9BKK - chains A and R of the 5 polymer chains in the assembly; structure by electron microscopy, 2.51 A resolution.

== Chain A ==
Molecule: Guanine nucleotide-binding protein G(s) subunit alpha isoforms XLas
From: Homo sapiens
Reference sequence: Q5JWF2 (GNAS1_HUMAN); residues 204-394 here correspond to UniProt positions 847-1037 (UniProt number = residue number + 643)
Amino-acid sequence (253 residues; each row starts with the number of its first residue; note: 141 numbers in that range are skipped by the numbering (no residue carries them; nothing is unmodelled there)):
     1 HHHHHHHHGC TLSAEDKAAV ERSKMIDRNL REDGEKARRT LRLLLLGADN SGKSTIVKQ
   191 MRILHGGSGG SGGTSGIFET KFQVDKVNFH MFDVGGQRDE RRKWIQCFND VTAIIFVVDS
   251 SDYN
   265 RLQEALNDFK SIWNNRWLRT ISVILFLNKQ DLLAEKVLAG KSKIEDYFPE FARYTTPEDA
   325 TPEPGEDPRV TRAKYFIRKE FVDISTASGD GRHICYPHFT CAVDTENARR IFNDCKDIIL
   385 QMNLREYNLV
Unresolved in the structure: 1-17, 191-206, 226-231, 304-305, 321-329
Differences from the reference sequence: expression tag (1-59, 191-203); engineered mutation Asp249 (Ala892 in Q5JWF2), Asp252 (Ser895 in Q5JWF2), Asp272 (Leu915 in Q5JWF2), Lys343 (Asp986 in Q5JWF2), Val346 (Leu989 in Q5JWF2), Asp347 (Arg990 in Q5JWF2), Ile358 (Tyr1001 in Q5JWF2), Ala372 (Ile1015 in Q5JWF2), Ile375 (Val1018 in Q5JWF2), Lys380 (Arg1023 in Q5JWF2), Leu384 (Gln1027 in Q5JWF2), Gln385 (Arg1028 in Q5JWF2), Asn387 (His1030 in Q5JWF2), Glu390 (Gln1033 in Q5JWF2), Asn392 (Glu1035 in Q5JWF2), Val394 (Leu1037 in Q5JWF2)
Swiss-Prot annotation at these positions:
  - region: Phe219 to Arg228 (G3 motif), Ile288 to Asp295 (G4 motif), Thr364 to Thr369 (G5 motif)
  - binding site (Mg(2+)): Thr204
  - binding site (GTP): Asp223 to Gln227, Asn292 to Asp295, Ala366
  - modified residue: Ser352 (Phosphoserine)

== Chain R ==
Molecule: Cholecystokinin receptor type A
From: Homo sapiens
Reference sequence: P32238 (CCKAR_HUMAN); residue numbers follow UniProt; this construct covers 2-428
Amino-acid sequence (427 residues; row label = number of the first residue in the row):
     2 DVVDSLLVNG SNITPPCELG LENETLFCLD QPRPSKEWQP AVQILLYSLI FLLSVLGNTL
    62 VITVLIRNKR MRTVTNIFLL SLAVSDLMLC LFCMPFNLIP NLLKDFIFGS AVCKTTTYFM
   122 GTSVSVSTLN LVAIALERYS AICKPLQSRV WQTKSHALKV IAATWCLSFT IMTPYPIYSN
   182 LVPFTKNNNQ TANMCRFLLP NDVMQQSWHT FLLLLLFFIP GVVMAVAYGL ISLELYQGIK
   242 FEASQKKSAK ERKPSTTSSG KYEDSDGCYL QKTRPPRKLE LRQLSTGSSS RANRIRSNSS
   302 AANLMAKKRV IRMLIVIVVL FFLCWMPIFS ANAWRAYDTA SAERRLSGTP ISFILLLSYT
   362 SSCVNPIIYC FMNKRFRLGF MATFPCCPNP GPPGARGEVG EEEEGGTTGA SLSRFSYSHM
   422 SASVPPQ
Unresolved in the structure: 2-37, 239-304, 387-428
Disulfide bonds: Cys114-Cys196
Differences from the reference sequence: engineered mutation Leu130 (Phe in P32238), Ala136 (Ser in P32238), Ser141 (Gly in P32238), Leu216 (Ile in P32238), Phe219 (Leu in P32238), Val223 (Ile in P32238), Ala226 (Met in P32238)
Swiss-Prot annotation at these positions:
  - lipidation: Cys387 (S-palmitoyl cysteine)
  - glycosylation (N-linked (GlcNAc...) asparagine): Asn10, Asn24, Asn190
What the authors report for this chain:
  - mutagenesis - Y140T: decreased signaling
  - mutagenesis - F130L/S136A/G141S/I216L/L219F/I223V/M226A: unchanged signaling

== Interface between chain A and chain R ==
Residue-residue contacts - 35 pairs, chain A then chain R:
  Arg38(A) with Arg150(R), hydrogen bond (backbone-side chain); Val151(R), hydrogen bond (side chain-backbone); Thr154(R)
  Arg39(A) with Val151(R)
  Thr40(A) with Arg150(R)
  Leu41(A) with Leu147(R), hydrophobic; Arg150(R)
  Val217(A) with Leu147(R), hydrophobic
  Lys380(A) with Leu147(R)
  Ile383(A) with Pro146(R); Leu147(R), hydrophobic
  Leu384(A) with Ile143(R)
  Asn387(A) with Ala142(R), hydrogen bond (side chain-backbone); Ile143(R); Pro146(R)
  Leu388(A) with Ile143(R), hydrophobic; Leu236(R), hydrophobic
  Arg389(A) with Arg376(R), hydrogen bond (backbone-side chain)
  Glu390(A) with Thr74(R); Thr76(R); Arg376(R), salt bridge
  Tyr391(A) with Thr76(R); Glu138(R); Arg139(R), hydrogen bond (backbone-side chain); Ala142(R); Gln153(R), hydrogen bond
  Asn392(A) with Asn77(R), hydrogen bond; Leu80(R); Arg139(R); Tyr370(R); Asn374(R), hydrogen bond (backbone-side chain)
  Leu393(A) with Arg139(R); Ile143(R), hydrophobic; Val311(R); Leu315(R), hydrophobic
Other interface residues (no listed pair), chain A (16 interface residues in all): Val394
Other interface residues (no listed pair), chain R (21 interface residues in all): Val75

== In short ==
16 residues of chain A and 21 residues of chain R are in contact; the contacts include 8 hydrogen bonds and 1
salt bridge. Among the polar pairs are Glu390(A)-Arg376(R), Arg38(A)-Arg150(R) and Arg38(A)-Val151(R). From
the paper: Y140T of chain R reduces signaling; F130L/S136A/G141S/I216L/L219F/I223V/M226A of chain R leave
signaling unchanged.
Here chain A is Guanine nucleotide-binding protein G(s) subunit alpha isoforms XLas and chain R is
Cholecystokinin receptor type A, both from Homo sapiens. Entry 9BKK (Cholecystokinin 1 receptor (CCK1R) sterol
7M mutant, Gq chimera (mGsqi) complex) was determined by electron microscopy, deposited together with 9BKJ.
